PDB entry 4X6A | X-ray diffraction, 3.96 A resolution | chains A and H of the 12 polymer chains in the assembly

# Chain A
Molecule: DNA-directed RNA polymerase II subunit RPB1
Organism: Saccharomyces cerevisiae (strain ATCC 204508 / S288c)
Notes: EC 2.7.7.6
UniProtKB: P04050 (RPB1_YEAST); residues 1-1733 here = UniProt positions 1-1733
Chain sequence (1733 residues; each row starts with the number of its first residue):
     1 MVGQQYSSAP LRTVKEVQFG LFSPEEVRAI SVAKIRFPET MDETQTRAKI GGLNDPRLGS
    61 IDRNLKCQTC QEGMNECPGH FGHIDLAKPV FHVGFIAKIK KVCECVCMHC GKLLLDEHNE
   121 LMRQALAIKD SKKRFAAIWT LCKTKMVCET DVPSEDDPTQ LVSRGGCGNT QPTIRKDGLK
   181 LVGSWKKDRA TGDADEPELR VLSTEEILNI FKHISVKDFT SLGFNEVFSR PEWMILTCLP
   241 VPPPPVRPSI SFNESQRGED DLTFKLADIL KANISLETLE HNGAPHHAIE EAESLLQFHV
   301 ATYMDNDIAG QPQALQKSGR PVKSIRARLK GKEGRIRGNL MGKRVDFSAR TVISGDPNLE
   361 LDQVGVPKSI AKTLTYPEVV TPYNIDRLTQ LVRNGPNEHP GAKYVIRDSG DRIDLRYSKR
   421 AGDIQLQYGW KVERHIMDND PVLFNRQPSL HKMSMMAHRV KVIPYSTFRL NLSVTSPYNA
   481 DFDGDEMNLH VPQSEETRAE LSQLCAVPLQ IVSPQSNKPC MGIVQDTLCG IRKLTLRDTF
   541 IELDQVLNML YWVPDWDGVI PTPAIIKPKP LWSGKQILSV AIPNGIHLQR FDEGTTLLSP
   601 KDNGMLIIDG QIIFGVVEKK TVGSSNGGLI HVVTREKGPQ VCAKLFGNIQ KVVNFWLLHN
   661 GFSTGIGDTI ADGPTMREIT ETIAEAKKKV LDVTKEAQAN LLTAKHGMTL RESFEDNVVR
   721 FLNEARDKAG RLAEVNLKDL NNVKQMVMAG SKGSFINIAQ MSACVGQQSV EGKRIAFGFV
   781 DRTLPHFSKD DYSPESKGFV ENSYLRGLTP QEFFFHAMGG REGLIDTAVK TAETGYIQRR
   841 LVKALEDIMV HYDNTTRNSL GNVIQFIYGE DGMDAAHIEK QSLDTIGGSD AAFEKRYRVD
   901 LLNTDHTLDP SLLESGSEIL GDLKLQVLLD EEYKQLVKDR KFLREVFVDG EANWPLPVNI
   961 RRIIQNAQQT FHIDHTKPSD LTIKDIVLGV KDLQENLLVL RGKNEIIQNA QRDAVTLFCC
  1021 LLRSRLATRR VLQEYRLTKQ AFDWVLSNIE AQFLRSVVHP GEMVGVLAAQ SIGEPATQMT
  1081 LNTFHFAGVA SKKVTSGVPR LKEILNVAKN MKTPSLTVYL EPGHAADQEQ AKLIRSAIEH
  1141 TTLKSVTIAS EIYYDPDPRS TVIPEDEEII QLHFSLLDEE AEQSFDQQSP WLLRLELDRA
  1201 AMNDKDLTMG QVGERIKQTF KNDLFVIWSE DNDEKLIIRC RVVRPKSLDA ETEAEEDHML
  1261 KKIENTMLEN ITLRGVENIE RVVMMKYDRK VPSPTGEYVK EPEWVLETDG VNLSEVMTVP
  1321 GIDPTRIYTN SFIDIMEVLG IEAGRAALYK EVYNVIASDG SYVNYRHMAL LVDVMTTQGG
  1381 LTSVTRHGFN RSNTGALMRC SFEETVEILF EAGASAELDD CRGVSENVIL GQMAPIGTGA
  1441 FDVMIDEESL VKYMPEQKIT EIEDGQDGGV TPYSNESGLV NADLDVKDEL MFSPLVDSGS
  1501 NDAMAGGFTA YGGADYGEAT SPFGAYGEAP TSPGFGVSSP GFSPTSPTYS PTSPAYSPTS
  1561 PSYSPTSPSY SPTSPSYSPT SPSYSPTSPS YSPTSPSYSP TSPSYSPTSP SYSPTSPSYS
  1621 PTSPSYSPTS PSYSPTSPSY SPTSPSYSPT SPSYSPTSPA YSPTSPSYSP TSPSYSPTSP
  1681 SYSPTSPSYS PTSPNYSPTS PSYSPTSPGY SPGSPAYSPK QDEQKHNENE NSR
Not modelled in the structure: 1-2, 155-160, 187-198, 1082-1091, 1177-1186, 1244-1253, 1446-1733
Metal / ion sites: Zn2+ site 1: C70, C77, H80; Zn2+ site 2: C110, C148, C167
UniProt features mapped onto this chain:
  - region: P248 to D260 (Lid loop), N306 to K323 (Rudder loop), P810 to E822 (Bridging helix)
  - binding site (Zn(2+)): C67, C70, C77, H80, C107, C110, C148, C167
  - binding site (Mg(2+)): D481, D483, D485
  - modified residue: T1471 (Phosphothreonine)
  - cross-link (Glycyl lysine isopeptide (Lys-Gly)): K695 (interchain with G-Cter in ubiquitin), K1246 (interchain with G-Cter in ubiquitin), K1350 (interchain with G-Cter in ubiquitin)
  - natural variant: S1653 to P1659 (deletion: In strain: A364A)
  - mutagenesis: K1246 (K1246R: Impairs ubiquitination during transcription stress)

# Chain H
Molecule: DNA-directed RNA polymerases I, II, and III subunit RPABC3
Organism: Saccharomyces cerevisiae (strain ATCC 204508 / S288c)
UniProtKB: P20436 (RPAB3_YEAST); residue numbers follow UniProt; this construct covers 1-146
Chain sequence (146 residues; numbered 1 to 146; the number before each row is that of its first residue):
     1 MSNTLFDDIF QVSEVDPGRY NKVCRIEAAS TTQDQCKLTL DINVELFPVA AQDSLTVTIA
    61 SSLNLEDTPA NDSSATRSWR PPQAGDRSLA DDYDYVMYGT AYKFEEVSKD LIAVYYSFGG
   121 LLMRLEGNYR NLNNLKQENA YLLIRR
Not modelled in the structure: 1, 64-75
UniProt features mapped onto this chain:
  - region: D16 to T39 (Non-specific ssDNA binding)
  - modified residue: S2 (N-acetylserine), T68 (Phosphothreonine)

# How chain A and chain H interact
Contacting residue pairs (51):
  R537(A) with Y20(H); D41(H), salt bridge; G120(H), hydrogen bond (side chain-backbone)
  D538(A) with Y20(H); N21(H), hydrogen bond (side chain-backbone); K22(H), hydrogen bond (side chain-backbone); V23(H)
  F540(A) with N43(H)
  V559(A) with R77(H); S78(H)
  I560(A) with S78(H); W79(H), hydrogen bond (backbone-backbone)
  T562(A) with W79(H)
  P563(A) with W79(H)
  A564(A) with M97(H); Y98(H), hydrogen bond (backbone-backbone); F118(H)
  I565(A) with N43(H); L46(H), hydrophobic; V96(H)
  I566(A) with V96(H), hydrogen bond (backbone-backbone); Y141(H), hydrophobic
  K567(A) with N43(H); D94(H); Y95(H), hydrogen bond; V96(H), hydrogen bond (backbone-backbone)
  P568(A) with L46(H); D94(H)
  K569(A) with L46(H)
  P570(A) with W79(H), hydrophobic
  L571(A) with L46(H), hydrophobic
  W572(A) with W79(H), hydrophobic
  S573(A) with G119(H), hydrogen bond (side chain-backbone)
  K575(A) with G119(H); G120(H)
  L597(A) with Y102(H), hydrogen bond (backbone-side chain); L122(H)
  L598(A) with R25(H), hydrogen bond (backbone-side chain); T39(H); L122(H)
  P600(A) with R25(H)
  D602(A) with Y20(H)
  L606(A) with Y102(H), hydrophobic
  I613(A) with Y102(H), hydrophobic; S117(H), hydrogen bond (backbone-side chain); G120(H), hydrogen bond (backbone-backbone); L122(H)
  F614(A) with L122(H), hydrophobic
  K738(A) with R19(H)
  D739(A) with R19(H), salt bridge
  D974(A) with K136(H)
Also at the interface, not in a pair above, chain A (32 interface residues in all): L543, P561, Q576, I973
Also at the interface, not in a pair above, chain H (31 interface residues in all): E105, Y115, L121, M123, R124

# Summary
The interface between chain A and chain H involves 32 residues on one side and 31 on the other, with 13
hydrogen bonds and 2 salt bridges. Among the polar pairs are R537(A)-D41(H), D739(A)-R19(H) and
R537(A)-G120(H).
Here chain A is DNA-directed RNA polymerase II subunit RPB1 and chain H is DNA-directed RNA polymerases I, II,
and III subunit RPABC3, both from Saccharomyces cerevisiae (strain ATCC 204508 / S288c). Entry 4X6A (Crystal
structure of yeast RNA polymerase II encountering oxidative Cyclopurine DNA lesions) was determined by X-ray
diffraction, deposited together with 4X67.
